Entry 7S7L (X-ray diffraction, 2.34 A resolution); this record covers chains A and B.

Chain A:
Name: Stromelysin-1
From: Homo sapiens
Notes: EC 3.4.24.17; fragment: Catalytic domain
UniProtKB: P08254 (MMP3_HUMAN); residues 83-255 here correspond to UniProt positions 100-272 (UniProt number = residue number + 17)
Chain sequence (173 residues; each row starts with the number of its first residue):
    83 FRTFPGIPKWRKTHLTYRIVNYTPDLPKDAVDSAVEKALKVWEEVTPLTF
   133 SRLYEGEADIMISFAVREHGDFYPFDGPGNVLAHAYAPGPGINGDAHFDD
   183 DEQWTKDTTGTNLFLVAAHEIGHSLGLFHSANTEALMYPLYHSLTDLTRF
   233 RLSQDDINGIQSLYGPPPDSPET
Disordered / not traced: 248-255
Metal / ion sites: Ca2+ site 1: Asp107, Asp182, Glu184; Ca2+ site 2: Asp141, Gly173, Asn175, Asp177; Zn2+ site 1: His151, Asp153, His166, His179; Ca2+ site 3: Asp158, Gly159, Gly161, Val163, Asp181, Glu184; Zn2+ site 2: His201, His205, His211 (shared with Cys1(B) of chain B)
Curated features (UniProtKB/Swiss-Prot):
  - active site: Glu202
  - binding site (Ca(2+)): Asp107, Asp141, Asp158, Gly159, Gly161, Val163, Gly173, Asn175, Asp177, Asp181, Asp182, Glu184
  - binding site (Zn(2+)): His151, Asp153, His166, His179, His201, His205, His211

Chain B:
Name: Metalloproteinase inhibitor 1
From: Homo sapiens
UniProtKB: P01033 (TIMP1_HUMAN); residues 1-184 here correspond to UniProt positions 24-207 (UniProt number = residue number + 23)
Chain sequence (184 residues; row label = number of the first residue in the row):
     1 CTCVPPHPQTAFCNSDLVIRAKFVGTPEVNQTTGYQRYEIKMTKMYKGFQ
    51 ALGDAADIRFVYTPASYSVCGYFHRSHNRSEEFLIAGKLQDGLLHITTCS
   101 FVAPWNSLSLAQRRGFTKTYTVGCEECTVFPCNSIPCKLQSGTHCLWTDQ
   151 LLQGLEKGFQSRHLACLPREPGLCTWQSLRSQIA
Disordered / not traced: 53-57, 181-184
Disulfides: Cys1-Cys70, Cys3-Cys99, Cys13-Cys124, Cys127-Cys174, Cys132-Cys137, Cys145-Cys166
Sequence notes: engineered mutation Gly34 (Leu57 in P01033), Ser66 (Met89 in P01033), Tyr67 (Glu90 in P01033), Asn133 (Leu156 in P01033), Leu155 (Ser178 in P01033)
Metal / ion sites: Zn2+: Cys1 (shared with His201(A), His205(A), His211(A) of chain A)
Curated features (UniProtKB/Swiss-Prot):
  - region (Involved in metalloproteinase-binding): Cys1 to Val4, Glu156, Lys157
  - binding site (Zn(2+)): Cys1
  - site: Ile135 (Involved in metalloproteinase-binding)
  - glycosylation (N-linked (GlcNAc...) asparagine): Asn30 (complex), Asn78
What the authors report for this chain:
  - mutagenesis - L34G: increased binding to Stromelysin-1 (chain A) (citing earlier work)
  - contacts within the chain: Tyr67-Phe73 (pi stacking), Pro5-Leu155 (hydrophobic contact)
  - mutagenesis - L34G: increased binding to MMP-3cd versus MMP-10cd

Chain A / chain B interface:
Pairs across the interface (53; chain A residue first):
  Phe154(A) with Thr32(B); Thr33(B); Gly34(B); Tyr35(B), hydrogen bond (backbone-side chain)
  Tyr155(A) with Gly34(B), hydrogen bond (side chain-backbone); Tyr35(B); Pro64(B), hydrophobic; Val69(B), hydrophobic
  Asn162(A) with Thr2(B); Cys3(B); Val4(B), hydrogen bond (backbone-backbone); Pro6(B); Cys99(B)
  Val163(A) with Thr2(B); Cys70(B), hydrophobic; Cys99(B), hydrogen bond (backbone-side chain)
  Leu164(A) with Thr2(B), hydrogen bond (backbone-backbone); Val4(B), hydrophobic
  Ala165(A) with Cys1(B); Thr2(B), hydrogen bond (backbone-backbone)
  His166(A) with Ser68(B); Val69(B)
  Ala167(A) with Ser68(B), hydrogen bond (backbone-side chain); Val69(B)
  Tyr168(A) with Ser68(B); Val69(B)
  Thr190(A) with Ser134(B), hydrogen bond (backbone-side chain)
  Thr191(A) with Asn133(B); Ser134(B)
  Gly192(A) with Asn133(B)
  Thr193(A) with Asn133(B)
  Val198(A) with Thr2(B)
  His201(A) with Cys1(B), hydrogen bond (side chain-backbone); Thr2(B)
  Glu202(A) with Cys1(B), hydrogen bond (side chain-backbone); Thr2(B), hydrogen bond
  His205(A) with Cys1(B), hydrogen bond (side chain-backbone); Ser68(B)
  His211(A) with Cys1(B), hydrogen bond (side chain-backbone); Tyr67(B)
  Tyr220(A) with Leu155(B)
  Pro221(A) with Cys1(B); Thr2(B); Cys3(B), hydrogen bond (backbone-backbone)
  Leu222(A) with Cys3(B); Pro5(B); Leu155(B), hydrophobic
  Tyr223(A) with Thr2(B); Cys3(B), hydrogen bond (backbone-backbone); Val4(B), hydrophobic; Asn133(B); Gln150(B)
  Ser225(A) with Asn133(B), hydrogen bond (side chain-backbone)
Also at the interface, not in a pair above, chain A (27 interface residues in all): Pro156, Ala169, Phe210, His224
Also at the interface, not in a pair above, chain B (22 interface residues in all): Gln31, Ala65
The authors on this interface:
  - specific contacts: Tyr35(B)-Tyr155(A) (pi stacking), Leu155(B)-Leu222(A) (hydrophobic contact)
  - interface residues, chain A: Tyr155(A)
  - interface residues, chain B: Tyr35(B)

Overview:
Chain A and chain B form an interface of 27 and 22 residues respectively; the contacts include 16 hydrogen
bonds. Polar contacts include Phe154(A)-Tyr35(B), Tyr155(A)-Gly34(B) and Val163(A)-Cys99(B). The paper
describes pi stacking between Tyr35(B) and Tyr155(A); a hydrophobic contact between Leu155(B) and Leu222(A).
From the paper: L34G of chain B increases binding to Stromelysin-1 (chain A); interface residues Tyr155(A) and
Tyr35(B).
Chain A is Stromelysin-1 and chain B is Metalloproteinase inhibitor 1, both from Homo sapiens; the structure,
Complex of tissue inhibitor of metalloproteinases-1 (TIMP-1) mutant (L34G/M66S/E67Y/L133N/S155L) with matrix
metalloproteinase-3 catalytic domain (MMP-3cd), was determined by X-ray diffraction together with 7S7M from
the same study.
